PDB entry 7CYP | electron microscopy, 3.50 A resolution | chains A and E of the 9 polymer chains in the assembly

Chain A:
Name: SARS-CoV-2 Spike glycoprotein
From: Severe acute respiratory syndrome coronavirus 2
UniProtKB: P0DTC2 (SPIKE_SARS2); numbering as in UniProt (aligned over 1-1208)
Sequence (1208 residues; numbered 1 to 1208; the number before each row is that of its first residue):
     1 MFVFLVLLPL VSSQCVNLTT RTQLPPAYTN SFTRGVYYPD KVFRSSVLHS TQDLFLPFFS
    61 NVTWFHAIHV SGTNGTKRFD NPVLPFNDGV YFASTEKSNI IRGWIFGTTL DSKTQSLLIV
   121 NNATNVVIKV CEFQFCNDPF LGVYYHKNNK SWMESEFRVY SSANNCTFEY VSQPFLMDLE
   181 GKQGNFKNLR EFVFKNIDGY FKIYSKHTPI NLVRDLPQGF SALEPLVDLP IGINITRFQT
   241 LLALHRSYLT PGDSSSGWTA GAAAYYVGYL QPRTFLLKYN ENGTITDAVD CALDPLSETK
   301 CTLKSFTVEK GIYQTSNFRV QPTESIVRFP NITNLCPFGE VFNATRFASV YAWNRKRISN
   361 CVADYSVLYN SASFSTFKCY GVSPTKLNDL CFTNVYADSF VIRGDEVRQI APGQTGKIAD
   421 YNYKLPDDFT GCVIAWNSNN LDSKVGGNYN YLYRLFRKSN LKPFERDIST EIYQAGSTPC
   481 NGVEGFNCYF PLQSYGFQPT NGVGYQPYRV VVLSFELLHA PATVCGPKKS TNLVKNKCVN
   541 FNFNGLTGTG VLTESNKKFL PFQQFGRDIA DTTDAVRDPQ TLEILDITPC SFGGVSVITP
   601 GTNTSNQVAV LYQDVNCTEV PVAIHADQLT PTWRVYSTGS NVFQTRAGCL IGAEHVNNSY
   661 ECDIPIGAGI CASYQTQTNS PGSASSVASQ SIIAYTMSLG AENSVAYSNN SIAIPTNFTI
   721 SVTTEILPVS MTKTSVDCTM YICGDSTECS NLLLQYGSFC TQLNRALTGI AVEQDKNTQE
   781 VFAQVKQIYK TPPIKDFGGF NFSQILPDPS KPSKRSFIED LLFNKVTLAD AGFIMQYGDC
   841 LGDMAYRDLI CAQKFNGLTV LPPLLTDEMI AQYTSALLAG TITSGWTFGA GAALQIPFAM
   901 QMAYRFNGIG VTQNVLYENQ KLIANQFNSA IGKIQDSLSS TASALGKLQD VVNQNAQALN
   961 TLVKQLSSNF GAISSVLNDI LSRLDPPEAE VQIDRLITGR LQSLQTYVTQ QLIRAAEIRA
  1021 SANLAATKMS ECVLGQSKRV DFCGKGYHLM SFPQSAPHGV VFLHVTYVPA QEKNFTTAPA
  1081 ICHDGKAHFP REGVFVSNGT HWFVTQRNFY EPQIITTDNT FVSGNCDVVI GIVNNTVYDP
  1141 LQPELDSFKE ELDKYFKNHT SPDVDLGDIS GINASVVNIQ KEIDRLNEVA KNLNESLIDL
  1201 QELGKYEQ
Not modelled in the structure: 1-24, 70-79, 173-185, 246-262, 621-640, 677-688, 828-855, 1148-1208
Cystine bridges: Cys131-Cys166, Cys291-Cys301, Cys336-Cys361, Cys379-Cys432, Cys480-Cys488, Cys617-Cys649, Cys662-Cys671, Cys738-Cys760, Cys743-Cys749, Cys1032-Cys1043, Cys1082-Cys1126
Glycans and other covalent adducts: N-acetylglucosamine (NAG) linked to Asn61, Asn122, Asn234, Asn282, Asn331, Asn343, Asn603, Asn616, Asn657, Asn709, Asn717, Asn801, Asn1074, Asn1098, Asn1134
Differences from the reference sequence: engineered mutation Gly682 (Arg in P0DTC2), Ser683 (Arg in P0DTC2), Ser685 (Arg in P0DTC2), Met835 (Lys in P0DTC2), Met844 (Ile in P0DTC2), Tyr846 (Ala in P0DTC2), Pro986 (Lys in P0DTC2), Pro987 (Val in P0DTC2)
Curated features (UniProtKB/Swiss-Prot):
  - region: Asn280 to Cys301 (Putative superantigen), Arg403 to Asp405 (Integrin-binding motif), Asn448 to Phe456 (Immunodominant HLA epitope recognized by the CD8+), Pro681, Ala684 (Putative superantigen), Ser816 to Tyr837 (Fusion peptide 1), Asp1163 to Glu1202 (Heptad repeat 2)
  - site: Arg815, Ser816 (Cleavage)
  - glycosylation: Asn17 (N-linked (GlcNAc...) (complex) asparagine), Asn61 (N-linked (GlcNAc...) (hybrid) asparagine), Asn74 (N-linked (GlcNAc...) (complex) asparagine), Asn122 (N-linked (GlcNAc...) (hybrid) asparagine), Asn149 (N-linked (GlcNAc...) (complex) asparagine), Asn165 (N-linked (GlcNAc...) (complex) asparagine), Asn234 (N-linked (GlcNAc...) (high mannose) asparagine), Asn282 (N-linked (GlcNAc...) (complex) asparagine), Thr323 (O-linked (GalNAc) threonine), Ser325 (O-linked (HexNAc...) serine), Asn331 (N-linked (GlcNAc...) (complex) asparagine), Asn343 (N-linked (GlcNAc...) (complex) asparagine), Asn603 (N-linked (GlcNAc...) (hybrid) asparagine), Asn616 (N-linked (GlcNAc...) (complex) asparagine), Asn657 (N-linked (GlcNAc...) (complex) asparagine), Thr676 (O-linked (GlcNAc...) threonine), Thr678 (O-linked (GlcNAc...) threonine), Asn709 (N-linked (GlcNAc...) (high mannose) asparagine), Asn717 (N-linked (GlcNAc...) (hybrid) asparagine), Asn801 (N-linked (GlcNAc...) (hybrid) asparagine) and 6 more in UniProt
  - natural variant: Leu5 (L5F: In strain: Iota/B.1.526), Ser13 (S13I: In strain: Epsilon/B.1.427/B.1.429), Leu18 (L18F: In strain: Beta/B.1.351, Gamma/P.1 and 1 more), Thr19 (T19I: In strain: Omicron/BQ.1.1, Omicron/XBB.1.5 and 1 more; T19R: In strain: Delta/B.1.617.2, Omicron/BA.2 and 4 more), Thr20 (T20N: In strain: Gamma/P.1), Leu24 to Ala27 (sequence variant, change not given here; In strain: Omicron/BA.2, Omicron/BA.2.12.1 and 6 more), Pro26 (P26S: In strain: Gamma/P.1), Gln52 (Q52H: In strain: Omicron/EG.5.1), Ala67 (A67V: In strain: Eta/B.1.525, Omicron/BA.1), His69 to Val70 (deletion: In strain: Alpha/B.1.1.7, Eta/B.1.525 and 5 more), Gly75 (G75V: In strain: Lambda/C.37), Thr76 (T76I: In strain: Lambda/C.37), 82 further natural variant entries in UniProt
  - mutagenesis: His69 to Val70 (Increased incorporation of cleaved spike into virions), Asn121 (N121Q: Partial loss of biliverdin affinity), Arg190 (R190K: Partial loss of biliverdin affinity), Asn234 (N234Q: Increased resistance to neutralizing antibodies), Asn331 (N331Q: Reduced viral infectivity), Asn343 (N343Q: Reduced viral infectivity), Leu452 (L452R: Increased resistance to neutralizing antibodies. Decreases HLA binding to NF9 epitope. Increased binding affinity to human ACE2), Tyr453 (Y453F: Decreased HLA binding to NF9 epitope. Increased binding affinity to human ACE2), Ala475 (A475V: Increased resistance to neutralizing antibodies), Val483 (V483A: Increased resistance to neutralizing antibodies), Glu484 (E484D: Increased replication in human TMEM106B overexpressing cells), Phe490 (F490L: Increased resistance to neutralizing antibodies and human covalescent sera neutralization), 12 further mutagenesis entries in UniProt
What the authors report for this chain:
  - mutagenesis - D614G: unchanged binding to HB27

Chain E:
Name: Heavy chain of HB27
From: Homo sapiens
Sequence (119 residues; each row starts with the number of its first residue):
     2 VKLVESGGGL VKPGGSLRLS CAASGFTFTN YGMSWVRQAP GKRLEWVAEI SSGGSYTYYP
    62 DTVTGRFTIS RDNAKNTLYL QMNSLRAEDT AVYYCARFRY GGGGTVDYWG QGTLVTVSS
Cystine bridges: Cys22-Cys96

Chain A / chain E interface:
Contacting residue pairs (26):
  Asn437(A) - Gly54(E)  hydrogen bond (side chain-backbone)
  Asn440(A) - Ser52(E)
  Asn440(A) - Gly55(E)
  Asn440(A) - Ser56(E)
  Asn440(A) - Tyr57(E)
  Val445(A) - Tyr57(E)
  Gln498(A) - Gly103(E)  hydrogen bond (side chain-backbone)
  Pro499(A) - Ser52(E)
  Pro499(A) - Tyr57(E)  hydrophobic
  Thr500(A) - Glu50(E)
  Thr500(A) - Phe99(E)
  Thr500(A) - Arg100(E)
  Asn501(A) - Ser53(E)
  Asn501(A) - Gly102(E)
  Asn501(A) - Gly103(E)  hydrogen bond (side chain-backbone)
  Gly502(A) - Asn31(E)
  Gly502(A) - Arg100(E)
  Gly502(A) - Tyr101(E)
  Gly502(A) - Gly102(E)
  Val503(A) - Asn31(E)
  Val503(A) - Ser53(E)
  Val503(A) - Tyr101(E)
  Tyr505(A) - Tyr101(E)  hydrophobic
  Tyr505(A) - Gly102(E)
  Gln506(A) - Ser53(E)
  Gln506(A) - Gly54(E)
Interface residues without a listed pair, chain A (12 interface residues in all): Asn439
Interface residues without a listed pair, chain E (14 interface residues in all): Thr30

Summary:
The interface between chain A and chain E involves 12 residues on one side and 14 on the other, with 3
hydrogen bonds. Polar pairs include Asn437(A)-Gly54(E), Gln498(A)-Gly103(E) and Asn501(A)-Gly103(E).
N-acetylglucosamine is covalently linked to Asn61(A), Asn122(A), Asn234(A), Asn282(A), Asn331(A) and Asn343(A)
and 9 more. From the paper: D614G of chain A leaves binding to HB27 unchanged.
Chain A is SARS-CoV-2 Spike glycoprotein (Severe acute respiratory syndrome coronavirus 2) and chain E is
Heavy chain of HB27 (Homo sapiens); the structure, Complex of SARS-CoV-2 spike trimer with its neutralizing
antibody HB27, was determined by electron microscopy.
